Entry 8WPZ (electron microscopy, 3.90 A resolution); this record covers chains G and P of the 16 polymer chains in the assembly.

== Chain G ==
Protein: Ribulose bisphosphate carboxylase large chain
Organism: Synechococcus elongatus PCC 7942
Notes: EC 4.1.1.39
Reference sequence: Q31NB3 (RBL_SYNE7); numbering as in UniProt (aligned over 1-472)
Amino-acid sequence (472 residues; each row starts with the number of its first residue):
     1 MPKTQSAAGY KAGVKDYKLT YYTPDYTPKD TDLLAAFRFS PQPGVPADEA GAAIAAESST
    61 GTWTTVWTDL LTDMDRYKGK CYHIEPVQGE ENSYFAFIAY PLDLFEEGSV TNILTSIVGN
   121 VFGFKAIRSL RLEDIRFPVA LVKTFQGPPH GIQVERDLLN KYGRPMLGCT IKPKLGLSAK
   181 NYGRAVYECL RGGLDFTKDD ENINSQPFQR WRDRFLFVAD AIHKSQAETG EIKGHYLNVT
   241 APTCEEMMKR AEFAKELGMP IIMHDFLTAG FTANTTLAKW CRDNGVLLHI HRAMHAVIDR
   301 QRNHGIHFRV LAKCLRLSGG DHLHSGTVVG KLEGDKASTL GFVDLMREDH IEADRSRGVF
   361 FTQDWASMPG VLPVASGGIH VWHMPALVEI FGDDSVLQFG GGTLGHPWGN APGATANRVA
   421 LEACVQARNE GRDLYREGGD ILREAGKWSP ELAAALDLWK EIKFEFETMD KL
Unresolved in the structure: 1-9, 472

== Chain P ==
Protein: Ribulose bisphosphate carboxylase small subunit
Organism: Synechococcus elongatus PCC 7942
Reference sequence: Q31NB2 (RBS_SYNE7); residues 1-111 here = UniProt positions 1-111
Amino-acid sequence (111 residues; each row starts with the number of its first residue):
     1 MSMKTLPKER RFETFSYLPP LSDRQIAAQI EYMIEQGFHP LIEFNEHSNP EEFYWTMWKL
    61 PLFDCKSPQQ VLDEVRECRS EYGDCYIRVA GFDNIKQCQT VSFIVHRPGR Y
Unresolved in the structure: 1-8, 109-111

== How chain G and chain P interact ==
Pairs across the interface (18):
  Gly176(G) with Gln97(P), hydrogen bond (backbone-side chain)
  Leu177(G) with Gln97(P)
  Ser178(G) with Gln97(P), hydrogen bond (backbone-side chain)
  Lys180(G) with Tyr54(P)
  Asn181(G) with Gln97(P)
  Gly183(G) with Tyr54(P)
  Arg184(G) with Glu43(P), salt bridge; Tyr54(P); Phe92(P)
  Tyr187(G) with Thr56(P)
  Glu188(G) with Met57(P)
  Arg191(G) with Thr56(P)
  Phe217(G) with Phe53(P), hydrophobic; Tyr54(P), hydrogen bond (backbone-side chain)
  Asp220(G) with Phe53(P)
  Ala221(G) with Tyr54(P)
  Lys224(G) with Tyr54(P)
  Gly409(G) with Leu60(P)
Other interface residues (no listed pair), chain G (18 interface residues in all): Val218, Pro407, Trp408
Other interface residues (no listed pair), chain P (11 interface residues in all): Glu51, Glu52, Trp55

== Overview ==
The interface between chain G and chain P involves 18 residues on one side and 11 on the other; the contacts
include 3 hydrogen bonds and 1 salt bridge. Among the polar pairs are Arg184(G)-Glu43(P), Gly176(G)-Gln97(P)
and Ser178(G)-Gln97(P).
Chain G is Ribulose bisphosphate carboxylase large chain and chain P is Ribulose bisphosphate carboxylase
small subunit, both from Synechococcus elongatus PCC 7942; the structure, Cryo-ET structure of RuBisCO at 3.9
angstroms from Synechococcus elongatus PCC 7942, was determined by electron microscopy.
